Entry 8EYT (electron microscopy, 2.80 A resolution); this record covers chains A and D of the 21 polymer chains in the assembly.

[Chain A]
Molecule: 16S rRNA
Organism: Escherichia coli
Sequence (1415 nucleotides; numbered 1 to 1534; 119 numbers in that range are skipped by the numbering (no residue carries them; nothing is unmodelled there); the number before each row is that of its first residue):
     1 AAAUUGAAGAGUUUGAUCAUGGCUCAGAUUGAACGCUGGCGGCAGGCCUA
    51 ACACAUGCAAGUCGAACGGUAACAGGAAGAAGCUUGCUUCUUUGCUGACG
   101 AGUGGCGGACGGGUGAGUAAUGUCUGGGAAACUGCCUGAUGGAGGGGGAU
   151 AACUACUGGAAACGGUAGCUAAUACCGCAUAACGUCGCAAGACCAAAGAG
   201 GGGGACCUUCGGGCCUCUUGCCAUCGGAUGUGCCCAGAUGGGAUUAGCUA
   251 GUAGGUGGGGUAACGGCUCACCUAGGCGACGAUCCCUAGCUGGUCUGAGA
   301 GGAUGACCAGCCACACUGGAACUGAGACACGGUCCAGACUCCUACGGGAG
   351 GCAGCAGUGGGGAAUAUUGCACAAUGGGCGCAAGCCUGAUGCAGCCAUGC
   401 CGCGUGUAUGAAGAAGGCCUUCGGGUUGUAAAGUACUUUCAGCGGGGAGG
   451 AAGGGAGUAAAGUUAAUACCUUUGCUCAUUGACGUUACCCGCAGAAGAAG
   501 CACCGGCUAACUCCGUGCCAGCAGCCGCGGUAAUACGGAGGGUGCAAGCG
   551 UUAAUCGGAAUUACUGGGCGUAAAGCGCACGCAGGCGGUUUGUUAAGUCA
   601 GAUGUGAAAUCCCCGGGCUCAACCUGGGAACUGCAUCUGAUACUGGCAAG
   651 CUUGAGUCUCGUAGAGGGGGGUAGAAUUCCAGGUGUAGCGGUGAAAUGCG
   701 UAGAGAUCUGGAGGAAUACCGGUGGCGAAGGCGGCCCCCUGGACGAAGAC
   751 UGACGCUCAGGUGCGAAAGCGUGGGGAGCAAACAGGAUU
   794 ACCCUGGUAGUCCACGCCGUAAACGAUGUCGACUUGGAGGUUGUGCCCUU
   844 GAGGCGUGGCUUCCGGAGCUAACGCGUUAAGUCGACCGCCUGGGGAGUAC
   894 GGCCGCAAGGUUAAAACUCAAAUGAAUUGACGGGGGCCCGCACAAGCGGU
   944 GGAGCAUGUGGUUUAAUUCGAUGCAACGCGAAGAACCUUACCUGGUCUUG
   994 ACAUCCACGGAAGUUUUCAGAGAUGAGAAUGUGCCUUCGGGAACCGUGAG
  1044 ACAGGUGCUGCAUGGCUGUCGUCAGCUCGUGUUGUGAAAUGUUGGGUUAA
  1094 GUCCCGCAACGAGCGCAACCCUUAUCCUUUGUUGCCAGCGGUCCGGCCGG
  1144 GAACUCAAAGGAGACUGCCAGUGAUAAACUGGAGGAAGGUGGGGAUGACG
  1194 UCAAGUCAUCAUGGCCCUUACGACCAGGGCUACACACGUGCUACAAUGGC
  1244 GCAUACAAAGAGAAGCGACCUCGCGAGAGCAAGCGGACCUCAUAAAGUGC
  1294 GUCGUAGUCCGGAUUGGAGUCUGCAACUCGACUCCAUGAAGUCGGAAUCG
  1344 CUAGUAAUCGUGGAUCAGAAUGCCACGGUGAAUACGUUCCCGGGCCUU
  1507 AACCGUAGGGGAACCUGCGGUUGGAUCA
Reported in the primary citation:
  - conformationally variable residues (side-chain flip): A1519

[Chain D]
Protein: 30S ribosomal protein S4
Organism: Escherichia coli
UniProt: P0A7V8 (RS4_ECOLI); residue numbers follow UniProt; this construct covers 1-206
Chain sequence (206 residues; each row starts with the number of its first residue):
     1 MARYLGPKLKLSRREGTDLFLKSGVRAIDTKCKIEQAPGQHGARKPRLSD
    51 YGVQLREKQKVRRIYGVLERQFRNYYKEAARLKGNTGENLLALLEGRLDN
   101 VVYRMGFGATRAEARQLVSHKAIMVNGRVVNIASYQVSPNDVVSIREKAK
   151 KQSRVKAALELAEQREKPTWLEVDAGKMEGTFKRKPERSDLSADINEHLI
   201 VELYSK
Not modelled in the structure: 1

[Chain A / chain D interface]
Pairs across the interface (98; chain A residue first):
  A2(A) with Lys-83(D), hydrogen bond to the sugar
  A8(A) with Glu-202(D), hydrogen bond to the base; Lys-206(D), base contact
  C400(A) with Arg-70(D), salt bridge to the phosphate
  C401(A) with Arg-70(D), salt bridge to the phosphate; Asn-74(D), hydrogen bond to the phosphate
  G402(A) with Gln-71(D), hydrogen bond to the phosphate; Ile-132(D), sugar contact; Ser-134(D), phosphate contact
  C403(A) with Gln-71(D), hydrogen bond to the phosphate; Ile-132(D), phosphate contact; Ser-134(D), hydrogen bond to the phosphate
  G404(A) with Ala-2(D), base contact; Arg-115(D), salt bridge to the phosphate
  U405(A) with Ala-2(D), hydrogen bond to the base; Arg-3(D), salt bridge to the phosphate
  G406(A) with Arg-3(D), phosphate contact; Leu-5(D), phosphate contact; Gln-116(D), hydrogen bond to the sugar
  U407(A) with Arg-3(D), salt bridge to the phosphate; Glu-113(D), hydrogen bond to the sugar; Gln-116(D), sugar contact
  A408(A) with Lys-8(D), salt bridge to the phosphate; Ser-23(D), phosphate contact; Thr-110(D), hydrogen bond to the phosphate; Glu-113(D), sugar contact
  U409(A) with Lys-22(D), phosphate contact; Ser-23(D), hydrogen bond to the phosphate
  G410(A) with Arg-26(D), salt bridge to the phosphate; Lys-31(D), salt bridge to the phosphate
  A411(A) with Arg-26(D), salt bridge to the phosphate
  G413(A) with Lys-31(D), base contact; Cys-32(D), base contact
  G425(A) with Lys-33(D), phosphate contact
  U426(A) with Lys-33(D), salt bridge to the phosphate; Gln-36(D), phosphate contact; Gly-39(D), sugar contact
  U427(A) with Arg-13(D), salt bridge to the phosphate; Pro-38(D), phosphate contact; Gly-39(D), hydrogen bond to the phosphate
  G428(A) with Pro-7(D), phosphate contact; Lys-10(D), salt bridge to the phosphate
  U429(A) with Leu-9(D), sugar contact; Arg-13(D), salt bridge to the phosphate; Lys-22(D), hydrogen bond to the phosphate; Lys-31(D), sugar contact; Cys-32(D), phosphate contact
  A430(A) with Pro-7(D), phosphate contact; Lys-8(D), hydrogen bond to the phosphate; Leu-9(D), hydrogen bond to the phosphate; Lys-22(D), salt bridge to the phosphate
  U437(A) with Gln-116(D), base contact; His-120(D), hydrogen bond to the sugar; Gln-152(D), sugar contact; Arg-154(D), sugar contact
  U438(A) with His-120(D), sugar contact
  U439(A) with Ser-119(D), hydrogen bond to the sugar; His-120(D), base contact; Lys-121(D), hydrogen bond to the phosphate; Asn-131(D), hydrogen bond to the sugar
  C440(A) with Lys-121(D), salt bridge to the phosphate
  C490(A) with Arg-146(D), salt bridge to the phosphate
  G491(A) with Lys-148(D), salt bridge to the phosphate
  A499(A) with Ala-2(D), base contact
  U508(A) with Tyr-51(D), sugar contact
  A509(A) with Ser-49(D), hydrogen bond to the phosphate; Tyr-51(D), phosphate contact; Leu-55(D), sugar contact
  A510(A) with Leu-48(D), phosphate contact
  C511(A) with His-41(D), hydrogen bond to the base
  U512(A) with His-41(D), phosphate contact; Arg-44(D), salt bridge to the phosphate
  G540(A) with Gln-40(D), base contact
  G541(A) with Gly-39(D), sugar contact; Gln-40(D), hydrogen bond to the sugar
  G542(A) with Lys-10(D), salt bridge to the phosphate; Arg-14(D), hydrogen bond to the phosphate; Gly-39(D), phosphate contact
  U543(A) with Arg-14(D), salt bridge to the phosphate
  G544(A) with Arg-56(D), salt bridge to the phosphate; Gln-59(D), phosphate contact; Arg-63(D), salt bridge to the phosphate
  C545(A) with Lys-58(D), salt bridge to the phosphate; Gln-59(D), hydrogen bond to the phosphate; Arg-62(D), salt bridge to the phosphate; Glu-69(D), phosphate contact
  A546(A) with Leu-68(D), phosphate contact; Glu-69(D), hydrogen bond to the phosphate; Arg-70(D), hydrogen bond to the phosphate
  A547(A) with Ala-2(D), phosphate contact; Leu-68(D), phosphate contact
  C613(A) with Arg-81(D), salt bridge to the phosphate
  C614(A) with Arg-81(D), salt bridge to the phosphate
  U619(A) with Val-130(D), base contact; Asn-131(D), hydrogen bond to the base; Ile-132(D), base contact
  C620(A) with Ile-132(D), base contact; Tyr-135(D), sugar contact
Interface residues without a listed pair, chain A (52 interface residues in all): U4, U5, U29, C418, C436, C489, A495
Interface residues without a listed pair, chain D (65 interface residues in all): Tyr-4, Val-25, Gly-52, Gln-54, Arg-73, Gly-84, Ala-112, Val-129, Ala-133, Ser-205

[In short]
The interface between chain A and chain D involves 52 residues on one side and 65 on the other, with 27
hydrogen bonds and 26 salt bridges. Polar pairs include A8(A)/Glu-202(D), U405(A)/Ala-2(D) and
C511(A)/His-41(D). The paper reports conformational variability at A1519(A).
Chain A is 16S rRNA and chain D is 30S ribosomal protein S4, both from Escherichia coli; the structure,
30S_delta_ksgA+KsgA complex, was determined by electron microscopy together with 8EYQ from the same study.
